1GO4 - chains B and G of the 8 polymer chains in the assembly; structure by X-ray diffraction, 2.05 A resolution.

== Chain B ==
Molecule: Mitotic spindle assembly checkpoint protein MAD2A
Organism: Homo sapiens
Reference sequence: Q13257 (MD2L1_HUMAN); numbering as in UniProt (aligned over 1-205)
Chain sequence (205 residues; row label = number of the first residue in the row):
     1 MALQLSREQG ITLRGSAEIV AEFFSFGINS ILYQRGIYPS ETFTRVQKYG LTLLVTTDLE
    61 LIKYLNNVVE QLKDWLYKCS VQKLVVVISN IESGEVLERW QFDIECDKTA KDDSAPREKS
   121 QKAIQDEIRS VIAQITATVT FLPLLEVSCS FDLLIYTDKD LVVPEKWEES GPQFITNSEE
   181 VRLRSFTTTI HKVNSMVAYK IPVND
Disordered / not traced: 1-9, 205
Construct notes: engineered mutation A133 (Arg in Q13257)
UniProt features mapped onto this chain:
  - region: S195 to D205 (Required for assuming the closed conformation and for interaction with CDC20)
  - modified residue: A2 (N-acetylalanine), S6 (Phosphoserine), S130 (Phosphoserine), S170 (Phosphoserine), S178 (Phosphoserine), S185 (Phosphoserine), S195 (Phosphoserine)
  - mutagenesis: L13 (L13A: Leads to formation the closed conformation and homodimerization. Reduces binding to MAD1L1), W75 (W75A: Prevents interaction with CDC20 and leads to formation of the closed conformation; when associated with A-133), L153 (L153A: Leads to formation of the closed conformation; when associated with A-133), Y156 (Y156A: Leads to formation of the closed conformation; when associated with A-133), S170 (S170A: Reduces phosphorylation on serine residues; when associated with A-178. Abolishes phosphorylation on serine residues; when associated with A-178 and A-195 ...), S178 (S178A: Reduces phosphorylation on serine residues; when associated with A-170. Abolishes phosphorylation on serine residues; when associated with A-170 and A-195 ...), F186 (F186A: Prevents formation of the closed conformation and interaction with CDC20; when associated with A-133), T188 (T188A: Prevents formation of the closed conformation and interaction with CDC20; when associated with A-133), H191 (H191A: Prevents formation of the closed conformation and interaction with CDC20; when associated with A-133), S195 (S195A: Abolishes phosphorylation on serine residues; when associated with A-170 and A-178; S195D: Binds to the N and C-terminus of MAD1L1 ...), V197 (V197A: Prevents formation of the closed conformation and interaction with CDC20; when associated with A-133), Y199 (Y199A: Prevents formation of the closed conformation and interaction with CDC20; when associated with A-133)
From the paper describing this entry:
  - mutagenesis - R133A: unchanged binding to Mad1
  - mutagenesis - R133A: unchanged binding to Cdc20

== Chain G ==
Molecule: Mitotic spindle assembly checkpoint protein MAD1
Organism: Homo sapiens
Reference sequence: Q9Y6D9 (MD1L1_HUMAN), isoform Q9Y6D9-3; residues 485-584 here correspond to UniProt positions 393-492 (UniProt number = residue number - 92)
Chain sequence (100 residues; row label = number of the first residue in the row):
   485 SSAEQSFLFS REEADTLRLK VEELEGERSR LEEEKRMLEA QLERRALQGD YDQSRTKVLH
   545 MSLNPTSVAR QRLREDHSQL QAECERLRGL LRAMERGGTV

== Interface between chain B and chain G ==
Residue-residue contacts (15):
  Q134(B) - R495(G)
  A137(B) - R495(G)  hydrogen bond (backbone-side chain)
  T138(B) - L492(G)
  T138(B) - R495(G)
  F141(B) - E488(G)
  F141(B) - F491(G)  hydrophobic
  F141(B) - L492(G)  hydrophobic
  F141(B) - R495(G)
  E179(B) - S485(G)  hydrogen bond (side chain-backbone)
  E179(B) - Q489(G)
  V181(B) - Q489(G)
  V181(B) - L492(G)  hydrophobic
  V181(B) - E496(G)
  R182(B) - E496(G)  hydrogen bond (backbone-side chain)
  Y199(B) - Q489(G)  hydrogen bond
Also at the interface, not in a pair above, chain B (10 interface residues in all): L142, E180
Interface features reported in the paper:
  - hot spots on chain G (mutagenesis) - K541A, P549A: abolished binding to Mitotic spindle assembly checkpoint protein MAD2A (chain B)
  - hot spots on chain G (mutagenesis) - L543A, M545A: decreased binding to Mitotic spindle assembly checkpoint protein MAD2A (chain B)

== Summary ==
10 residues of chain B and 7 residues of chain G are in contact, with 4 hydrogen bonds. Polar contacts include
A137(B)-R495(G), E179(B)-S485(G) and R182(B)-E496(G). From the paper: K541A and P549A of chain G abolish
binding to Mitotic spindle assembly checkpoint protein MAD2A (chain B); L543A and M545A of chain G reduce
binding to Mitotic spindle assembly checkpoint protein MAD2A (chain B).
Here chain B is Mitotic spindle assembly checkpoint protein MAD2A and chain G is Mitotic spindle assembly
checkpoint protein MAD1, both from Homo sapiens. Entry 1GO4 (Crystal structure of Mad1-Mad2 reveals a
conserved Mad2 binding motif in Mad1 and Cdc20) was determined by X-ray diffraction.
